Entry 5BOQ (X-ray diffraction, 1.70 A resolution); this record covers chains A and B of the 4 polymer chains in the assembly.

# Chain A
Molecule: Insulin
UniProt: P01308 (INS_HUMAN); residues 1-21 here correspond to UniProt positions 90-110 (UniProt number = residue number + 89)
Sequence (21 residues; row label = number of the first residue in the row):
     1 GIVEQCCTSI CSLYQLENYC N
Disulfide bonds: Cys6-Cys11

# Chain B
Molecule: Insulin
UniProt: P01308 (INS_HUMAN); residues 1-30 here correspond to UniProt positions 25-54 (UniProt number = residue number + 24)
Sequence (30 residues; row label = number of the first residue in the row):
     1 FVNQHLCGSH LVEALYLVCG ERGFFYTPLT
Unresolved in the structure: 28-30
Sequence notes: engineered mutation Phe24 (Phe48 in P01308), Leu29 (Lys53 in P01308)
Modified / non-standard residues: Phe24 (3-(1H-1,2,3-triazol-5-yl)-L-alanine; HIX); Leu29 (norleucine; NLE)
From the paper describing this entry:
  - conformationally variable residues (loop rearrangement): Gly23 to Thr30

# Chain A / chain B interface
Disulfides between the chains: Cys7(A)-Cys7(B), Cys20(A)-Cys19(B)
Contacting residue pairs - 30 pairs, chain A then chain B:
  Ile2(A) - Leu11(B)  hydrophobic
  Ile2(A) - Leu15(B)  hydrophobic
  Ile2(A) - Tyr26(B)
  Cys6(A) - His5(B)
  Cys6(A) - Leu6(B)  hydrogen bond (backbone-backbone)
  Cys6(A) - Leu11(B)  hydrophobic
  Cys7(A) - His5(B)  hydrogen bond (backbone-side chain)
  Cys7(A) - Leu6(B)  hydrogen bond (backbone-backbone)
  Cys7(A) - Cys7(B)  disulfide
  Thr8(A) - His5(B)  hydrogen bond (backbone-side chain)
  Ser9(A) - His5(B)  hydrogen bond (backbone-side chain)
  Ile10(A) - Gln4(B)
  Ile10(A) - His5(B)
  Leu13(A) - Val18(B)  hydrophobic
  Leu16(A) - Ala14(B)  hydrophobic
  Leu16(A) - Leu15(B)  hydrophobic
  Leu16(A) - Val18(B)  hydrophobic
  Asn18(A) - Phe25(B)
  Tyr19(A) - Leu15(B)  hydrophobic
  Tyr19(A) - Phe24(B)
  Tyr19(A) - Phe25(B)  hydrogen bond (backbone-backbone)
  Tyr19(A) - Tyr26(B)  hydrophobic
  Cys20(A) - Cys19(B)  disulfide
  Cys20(A) - Gly23(B)
  Cys20(A) - Phe24(B)
  Cys20(A) - Phe25(B)
  Asn21(A) - Arg22(B)  hydrogen bond
  Asn21(A) - Gly23(B)  hydrogen bond (backbone-backbone)
  Asn21(A) - Phe24(B)
  Asn21(A) - Phe25(B)
Interface residues without a listed pair, chain A (13 interface residues in all): Glu17

# In short
13 residues of chain A face 14 of chain B across their interface, with 2 disulfide bonds and 8 hydrogen bonds.
Polar contacts include Cys7(A)-His5(B), Thr8(A)-His5(B) and Ser9(A)-His5(B). The paper reports conformational
variability at Gly23(B).
Here chain A is Insulin and chain B is Insulin. Entry 5BOQ (Human insulin with intra-chain chemical crosslink
between modified B24 and B29) was determined by X-ray diffraction (same publication as 5BPO and 5BQQ).
